PDB entry 8DKC | electron microscopy, 3.50 A resolution | chains B and D of the 5 polymer chains in the assembly

Chain B:
Protein: DNA-directed RNA polymerase subunit alpha
From: Porphyromonas gingivalis
Notes: EC 2.7.7.6
Reference sequence: Q7MTP0 (RPOA_PORGI); numbering as in UniProt (aligned over 1-330)
Chain sequence (330 residues; each row starts with the number of its first residue):
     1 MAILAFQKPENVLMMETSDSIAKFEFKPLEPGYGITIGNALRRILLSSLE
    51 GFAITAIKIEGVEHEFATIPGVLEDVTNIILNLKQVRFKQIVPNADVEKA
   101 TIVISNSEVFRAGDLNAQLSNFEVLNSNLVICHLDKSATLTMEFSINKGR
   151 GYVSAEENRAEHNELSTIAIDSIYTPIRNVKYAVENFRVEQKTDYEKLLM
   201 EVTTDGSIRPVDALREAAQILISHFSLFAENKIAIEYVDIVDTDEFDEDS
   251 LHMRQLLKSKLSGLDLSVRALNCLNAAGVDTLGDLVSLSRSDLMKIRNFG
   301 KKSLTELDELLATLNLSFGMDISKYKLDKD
Unresolved in the structure: 1-4, 236-330

Chain D:
Protein: DNA-directed RNA polymerase subunit beta'
From: Porphyromonas gingivalis
Notes: EC 2.7.7.6
Reference sequence: T2NAX9 (T2NAX9_PORGN); residue numbers follow UniProt; this construct covers 1-1433
Chain sequence (1439 residues; numbered 1 to 1439; the number before each row is that of its first residue):
     1 MAFRKENKIKNNFSKIRITLASPEEILENSFGEVLKPETINYRTYKPERD
    51 GLFCERIFGPVKDFECHCGKYKRIRYRGIVCDRCGVEVTEKKVRRERMGH
   101 IHLVVPVAHIWYFRSLPNKIGYLLGLPTKKLDAIIYYERYVVIQPGVAEG
   151 LSQLDLLSEEEYLDKLDEIERTHKGNQNLEDTNPDKFIAKIGAEAIYDLL
   201 CRVDLDSISYELRDRANTDGSQQRKTEALKRLQVVESFRASKGVNRPEWM
   251 VMKVIPVIPPDLRPLVPLDGGRFATSDLNDLYRRVIIRNNRLKRLIEIKA
   301 PEVILRNEKRMLQEAVDSLFDNSRKSSAVKSDNNRPLKSLSDSLKGKQGR
   351 FRQNLLGKRVDYSARSVIVVGPELKMHECGLPKDMAAELYKPFIIRKLIE
   401 RGIVKTVKSAKKIVDRKEPVIWDILEYVMKGHPVLLNRAPTLHRLGIQAF
   451 QPKLIEGKAIQLHPLSCTAFNADFDGDQMAVHLPLSNEAILEAQLLMLAS
   501 HNILNPANGAPITVPSQDMVLGLYYITKLRPNTKGHGLIFYGPEEATIAY
   551 NEGKVDIHAPIKVYVEDYENGELVRRMVETSVGRLMVNEYVPKKVGYVNE
   601 VLGKKALRDIIGSVIKICGVATTAKFLDDIKNLGYYMAFKGGLSFNLADV
   651 LIPDEKDQLIQEGYTAVEQIMQDYSMGFITFNERYNQIIDTWTHINGRLS
   701 NVLIKQLSSDNDGFNSVFMMMDSGARGSKEQIRQLSGMRGLMAKPQKSGA
   751 EGGQIIENPILSNFKEGLSVLEYFISTHGARKGLADTALKTADAGYLTRR
   801 LVDVSHDVIITEEDCGTLRGLLTTELKQNEDVVASLYERILGRVSVHDII
   851 HPTTGDIIVRAGEEIREQAAQIIEDSPIEAVEIRSVLTCESKKGVCAKCY
   901 GRNLATNRMVQRGEVVGVIAAQSIGEPGTQLTLRTFHVGGIASNVATENS
   951 LLSKYDGILEFEELRAVDATDESHQVVVSRMTELRIADPNTGIILANHNI
  1001 PYGAKLFFRQGDAVKKGDKIIEWDPFNAVIVSEVAGTLSFEGVVENVTFK
  1051 MESDETTGLKEKIIIESKDKTMAPYARIIDENGEMLKNYSLPMGAHVVKD
  1101 DGDTVKVGEILVKIPRSVGKAGDITGGLPRVTELFEARNPSNPAIVSEID
  1151 GEIGFGKLKRGNREITVTSKLGEEKKYLIPLSKQLLVQENDFVRAGTPLS
  1201 DGAITPADILAIKGPTAVQEYIVNEVQDVYRLQGVKINDKHFEVIVRQMM
  1251 RKVEIVDPGDTLFLEQQVVDKFEVMEENDRIWGKKVVIDAGDSQVLKAGQ
  1301 IVTARKLRDENSMLKRKDLKIVKVRDAKSATASQILQGITRAALQTKSFM
  1351 SAASFQETTKVLNEAAICGKTDYLEGLKENVICGHLIPAGTGLRDYEKLV
  1401 VMHRDDYEKATAERKSFLSEPTAEPAMEEAPSEHHHHHH
Unresolved in the structure: 1-9, 933-1124, 1403-1439
Construct notes: conflict Glu1420 (Val in T2NAX9); expression tag (1434-1439)

Interface between chain B and chain D:
Residue-residue contacts (23):
  Arg42(B) with Asn551(D)
  Leu46(B) with Asn551(D); Glu552(D)
  Leu81(B) with Ile539(D), hydrophobic; Tyr541(D), hydrogen bond (backbone-side chain)
  Asn82(B) with Tyr541(D), hydrogen bond (backbone-side chain)
  Gln85(B) with Tyr541(D); Glu544(D), hydrogen bond; Glu545(D), hydrogen bond
  Tyr152(B) with Ala549(D), hydrophobic; Lys554(D)
  Ile173(B) with Ile548(D), hydrophobic
  Ile177(B) with Ile548(D)
  Arg178(B) with Glu544(D), salt bridge; Ile548(D)
  Asn179(B) with Thr547(D), hydrogen bond
  Lys181(B) with Asn551(D)
  Glu185(B) with Glu373(D)
  Arg188(B) with Glu426(D)
  Gln191(B) with Pro419(D); Trp422(D)
  Thr193(B) with Glu456(D), hydrogen bond
  Asp194(B) with Glu456(D)
Other interface residues (no listed pair), chain B (20 interface residues in all): Lys84, Arg150, Glu157, Asn186
Other interface residues (no listed pair), chain D (18 interface residues in all): Glu418, Asp423, Phe540

Summary:
The interface between chain B and chain D involves 20 residues on one side and 18 on the other; the contacts
include 6 hydrogen bonds and 1 salt bridge. Polar contacts include Arg178(B)-Glu544(D), Leu81(B)-Tyr541(D) and
Asn82(B)-Tyr541(D).
Here chain B is DNA-directed RNA polymerase subunit alpha and chain D is DNA-directed RNA polymerase subunit
beta', both from Porphyromonas gingivalis. Entry 8DKC (P. gingivalis RNA Polymerase) was determined by
electron microscopy.
